PDB entry 5Z3O | electron microscopy, 3.62 A resolution | chains J and O of the 11 polymer chains in the assembly

# Chain J
Molecule: 167-nt DNA strand
Sequence (167 nucleotides; each row starts with the number of its first residue; numbers below 1 keep their minus sign (DA-19 is residue -19)):
   -19 ATCGTACTTC TCGACAAGCT TCAGGATGTA TATATCTGAC ACGTGCCTGG AGACTAGGGA
    41 GTAATCCCCT TGGCGGTTAA AACGCGGGGG ACAGCGCGTA CGTGCGTTTA AGCGGTGCTA
   101 GAGCTGTCTA CGACCAATTG AGCGGCCTCG GCACCGGGAT TCTCGAT
Not modelled in the structure: -19 to 0, 147

# Chain O
Name: Transcription regulatory protein SNF2
Source organism: Saccharomyces cerevisiae (strain ATCC 204508 / S288c)
Notes: EC 3.6.4.-
UniProtKB: P22082 (SNF2_YEAST); residue numbers follow UniProt; this construct covers 666-1400
Chain sequence (735 residues; row label = number of the first residue in the row):
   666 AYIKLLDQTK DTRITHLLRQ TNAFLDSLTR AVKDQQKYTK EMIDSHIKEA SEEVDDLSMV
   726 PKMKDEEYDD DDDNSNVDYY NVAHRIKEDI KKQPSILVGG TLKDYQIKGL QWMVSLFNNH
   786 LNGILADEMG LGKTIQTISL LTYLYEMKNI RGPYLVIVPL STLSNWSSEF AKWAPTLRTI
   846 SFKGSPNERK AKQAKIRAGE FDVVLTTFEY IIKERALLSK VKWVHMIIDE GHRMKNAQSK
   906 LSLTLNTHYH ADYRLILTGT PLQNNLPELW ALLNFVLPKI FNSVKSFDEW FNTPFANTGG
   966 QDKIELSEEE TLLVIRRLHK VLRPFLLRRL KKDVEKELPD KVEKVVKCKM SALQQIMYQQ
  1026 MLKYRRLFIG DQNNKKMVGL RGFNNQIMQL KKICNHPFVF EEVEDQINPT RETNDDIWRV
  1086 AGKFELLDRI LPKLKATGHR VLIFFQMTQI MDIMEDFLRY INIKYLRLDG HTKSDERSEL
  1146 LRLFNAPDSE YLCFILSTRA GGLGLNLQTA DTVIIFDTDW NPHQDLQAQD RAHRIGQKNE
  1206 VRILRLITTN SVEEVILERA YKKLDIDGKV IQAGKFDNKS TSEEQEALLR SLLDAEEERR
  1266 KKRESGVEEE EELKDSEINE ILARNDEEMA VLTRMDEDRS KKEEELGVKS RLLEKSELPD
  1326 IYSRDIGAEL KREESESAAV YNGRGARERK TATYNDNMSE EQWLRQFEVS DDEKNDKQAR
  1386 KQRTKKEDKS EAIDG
Not modelled in the structure: 666-669, 691-742, 961-966, 1033-1046, 1270-1277, 1310-1313, 1321-1335, 1349-1400
Small-molecule neighbours: ADP (adenosine-5'-diphosphate): Thr766, Leu767, Lys768, Gln771, Glu793, Met794, Gly795, Leu796, Gly797, Lys798, Thr799, Ile800, Asn830, Glu834, Trp838
UniProt features mapped onto this chain:
  - motif: Asp894 to His897 (DEGH box)
  - binding site (ATP): Asp792 to Thr799
  - modified residue (Phosphoserine): Ser716, Ser1340

# Interface between chain J and chain O
Pairs across the interface (27):
  DT50(J) with Phe1048(O), phosphate contact; Asn1049(O), base contact
  DT51(J) with Phe1048(O), phosphate contact
  DG52(J) with Met1053(O), phosphate contact; Lys1057(O), salt bridge to the phosphate; Met1112(O), phosphate contact; Gln1114(O), phosphate contact
  DG53(J) with Met1112(O), phosphate contact; Thr1113(O), hydrogen bond to the phosphate; Gln1114(O), hydrogen bond to the phosphate
  DC54(J) with Gly1135(O), hydrogen bond to the phosphate; Arg1164(O), phosphate contact
  DG55(J) with Glu874(O), hydrogen bond to the base; Gly1135(O), phosphate contact; Arg1142(O), salt bridge to the phosphate; Ala1165(O), phosphate contact; Gly1166(O), hydrogen bond to the phosphate
  DG56(J) with Leu825(O), phosphate contact; Ser826(O), hydrogen bond to the phosphate; Glu874(O), sugar contact
  DT57(J) with Leu825(O), phosphate contact; Glu874(O), sugar contact; Tyr875(O), hydrogen bond to the phosphate; Lys878(O), hydrogen bond to the phosphate
  DT58(J) with Pro851(O), phosphate contact; Arg854(O), salt bridge to the phosphate; Lys878(O), salt bridge to the phosphate
Also at the interface, not in a pair above, chain O (22 interface residues in all): Ser850, Asp1134, Ser1162

# In short
9 residues of chain J face 22 of chain O across their interface; the contacts include 8 hydrogen bonds and 4
salt bridges. Polar contacts include DG55(J)-Glu874(O), DG53(J)-Thr1113(O) and DG53(J)-Gln1114(O). Ligands of
chain O: ADP. UniProt lists 8 ATP-binding residues on chain O.
Here chain J is a 167-nt DNA strand and chain O is Transcription regulatory protein SNF2 (Saccharomyces
cerevisiae (strain ATCC 204508 / S288c)). Entry 5Z3O (Structure of Snf2-nucleosome complex in ADP state) was
determined by electron microscopy, deposited together with 5Z3U, 5Z3V, 5Z3L, 6IY2 and 6IY3.
